7V9K - chains a and I of the 34 polymer chains in the assembly; structure by electron microscopy, 8.10 A resolution (very low resolution: no residue pairs are listed; an interface is given only as per-side residue counts).

Chain a:
Name: Histone H3.1
From: Homo sapiens
Reference sequence: P68431 (H31_HUMAN); residues 0-135 here correspond to UniProt positions 1-136 (UniProt number = residue number + 1)
Sequence (136 residues; each row starts with the number of its first residue; numbering starts at 0):
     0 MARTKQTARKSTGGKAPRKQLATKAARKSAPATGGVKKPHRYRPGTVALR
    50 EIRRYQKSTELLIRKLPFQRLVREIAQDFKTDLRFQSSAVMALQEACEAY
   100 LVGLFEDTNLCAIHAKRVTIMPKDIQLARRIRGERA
Disordered / not traced: 0-35
UniProt features mapped onto this chain:
  - modified residue: Arg2 (Asymmetric dimethylarginine), Thr3 (Phosphothreonine), Lys4 (Allysine), Gln5 (5-glutamyl dopamine), Thr6 (Phosphothreonine), Arg8 (Citrulline), Lys9 (N6,N6,N6-trimethyllysine), Ser10 (ADP-ribosylserine), Thr11 (Phosphothreonine), Lys14 (N6-(2-hydroxyisobutyryl)lysine), Arg17 (Asymmetric dimethylarginine), Lys18 (N6-(2-hydroxyisobutyryl)lysine), Lys23 (N6-(2-hydroxyisobutyryl)lysine), Arg26 (Citrulline), Lys27 (N6,N6,N6-trimethyllysine), Ser28 (ADP-ribosylserine), Lys36 (N6,N6,N6-trimethyllysine), Lys37 (N6-methyllysine), Tyr41 (Phosphotyrosine), Lys56 (N6,N6,N6-trimethyllysine) and 8 more in UniProt
  - lipidation: Lys18 (N6-decanoyllysine)

Chain I:
Molecule: 539-nt DNA strand
From: Homo sapiens
Sequence (539 nucleotides; numbered 1 to 539; the number before each row is that of its first residue):
     1 GGGTTAGGGTTAGGGTTAGGGTTAGGGTTAGGGTTAGGGTTAGGGTTAGG
    51 GTTAGGGTTAGGGTTAGGGTTAGGGTTAGGGTTAGGGTTAGGGTTAGGGT
   101 TAGGGTTAGGGTTAGGGTTAGGGTTAGGGTTAGGGTTAGGGTTAGGGTTA
   151 GGGTTAGGGTTAGGGTTAGGGTTAGGGTTAGGGTTAGGGTTAGGGTTAGG
   201 GTTAGGGTTAGGGTTAGGGTTAGGGTTAGGGTTAGGGTTAGGGTTAGGGT
   251 TAGGGTTAGGGTTAGGGTTAGGGTTAGGGTTAGGGTTAGGGTTAGGGTTA
   301 GGGTTAGGGTTAGGGTTAGGGTTAGGGTTAGGGTTAGGGTTAGGGTTAGG
   351 GTTAGGGTTAGGGTTAGGGTTAGGGTTAGGGTTAGGGTTAGGGTTAGGGT
   401 TAGGGTTAGGGTTAGGGTTAGGGTTAGGGTTAGGGTTAGGGTTAGGGTTA
   451 GGGTTAGGGTTAGGGTTAGGGTTAGGGTTAGGGTTAGGGTTAGGGTTAGG
   501 GTTAGGGTTAGGGTTAGGGTTAGGGTTAGGGTTAGGGTT

Chain a / chain I interface:
At this resolution (8 A) residue pairs are not listed: 12 residues of chain a and 15 of chain I lie at the interface.

In short:
12 residues of chain a and 15 residues of chain I are in contact.
Chain a is Histone H3.1 and chain I is a 539-nt DNA strand, both from Homo sapiens; the structure, Telomeric
tetranucleosome, was determined by electron microscopy together with 7V90, 7V96, 7V9C, 7V9J, 7V9S and 7VA4
from the same study.
